PDB entry 6WER | X-ray diffraction, 3.96 A resolution | chains B and E of the 6 polymer chains in the assembly

Chain B:
Molecule: Non-structural protein 1
From: Dengue virus 2
UniProt: D0EPS0 (D0EPS0_9FLAV); residues 0-352 here correspond to UniProt positions 775-1127 (UniProt number = residue number + 775)
Chain sequence (376 residues; numbered -23 to 352; the number before each row is that of its first residue; numbers below 1 keep their minus sign (Ala-23 is residue -23)):
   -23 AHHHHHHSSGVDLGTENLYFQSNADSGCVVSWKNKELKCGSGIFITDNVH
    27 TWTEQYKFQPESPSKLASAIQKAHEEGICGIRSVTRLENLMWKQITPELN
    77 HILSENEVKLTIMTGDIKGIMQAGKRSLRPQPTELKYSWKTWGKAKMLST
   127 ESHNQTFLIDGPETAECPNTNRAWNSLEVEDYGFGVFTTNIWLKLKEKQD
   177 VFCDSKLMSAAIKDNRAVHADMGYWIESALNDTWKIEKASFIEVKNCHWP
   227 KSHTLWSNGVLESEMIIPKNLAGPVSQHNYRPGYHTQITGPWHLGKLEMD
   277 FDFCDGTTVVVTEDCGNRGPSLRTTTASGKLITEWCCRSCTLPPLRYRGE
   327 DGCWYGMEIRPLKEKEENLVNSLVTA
Not modelled in the structure: -23 to 0, 107-129, 162-163, 350-352
Sequence notes: expression tag (-23 to -1)
Disulfide bonds: Cys4-Cys15, Cys55-Cys143, Cys179-Cys223, Cys280-Cys329, Cys291-Cys312, Cys313-Cys316
Glycans and other covalent adducts: N-acetylglucosamine (NAG) linked to Asn207
Reported in the primary citation:
  - mutagenesis - W115A/W118A/G119A: decreased binding to cell surface

Chain E:
Molecule: 2B7 Fab heavy chain
From: Mus musculus
Notes: antibody fragment or engineered binder
Chain sequence (268 residues; numbered -18 to 248 plus 1 insertion-coded residue; the number before each row is that of its first residue; numbers below 1 keep their minus sign (Met-18 is residue -18)):
   -18 MEWSWIFLFLLSGTAGVHSEVQLQQSGPELVKPGASVKMSCKASGCTLTN
    32 CFMHWMKQKPGQDLEWIGYIN
   52A P
    53 YNDMTKYSENFKGKATLTSDKSSSTAFMELSSLTSEDSAVYYCARGYLLR
   103 TGCFDYWGQGTTLTVSSAKTTPPSVYPLAPGCGDTTGSSVTLGCLVKGYF
   153 PESVTVTWNSGSLSSSVHTFPALLQSGLYTMSSSVTVPSSTWPSQTVTCS
   203 VAHPASSTTVDKKLEPSGPISTINPCPPCKECHKCPAPNLEGGPSV
Not modelled in the structure: -18 to 0, 133-134, 164-166, 220-248
Disulfide bonds: Cys22-Cys95, Cys27-Cys32, Cys146-Cys201

Interface between chain B and chain E:
Residue-residue contacts (24):
  Asp281(B) with Leu29(E); Thr30(E), hydrogen bond (backbone-side chain); Asn54(E)
  Gly282(B) with Leu29(E); Thr30(E)
  Arg299(B) with Arg102(E), hydrogen bond (side chain-backbone); Thr103(E), hydrogen bond
  Thr301(B) with Thr103(E)
  Thr302(B) with Thr103(E)
  Ala303(B) with Thr103(E); Gly104(E), hydrogen bond (backbone-backbone)
  Ser304(B) with Tyr99(E); Gly104(E); Cys105(E)
  Gly305(B) with Tyr99(E); Thr103(E); Gly104(E)
  Leu307(B) with Thr30(E)
  Glu326(B) with Lys58(E); Leu101(E)
  Asp327(B) with Leu100(E); Arg102(E); Thr103(E), hydrogen bond (backbone-side chain)
  Gly328(B) with Leu100(E)
Interface residues without a listed pair, chain E (13 interface residues in all): Asn31, Asp107

In short:
The interface between chain B and chain E involves 12 residues on one side and 13 on the other, with 5
hydrogen bonds. Polar contacts include Asp281(B)-Thr30(E), Arg299(B)-Arg102(E) and Arg299(B)-Thr103(E).
Covalently linked N-acetylglucosamine: at Asn207(B). The paper reports that W115A/W118A/G119A of chain B
reduce binding to cell surface.
Chain B is Non-structural protein 1 (Dengue virus 2) and chain E is 2B7 Fab heavy chain (Mus musculus); the
structure, DENV2 NS1 in complex with neutralizing 2B7 Fab fragment, was determined by X-ray diffraction
together with 6WEQ and 7K93 from the same study.
